1P5V - chains A and B; structure by X-ray diffraction, 1.70 A resolution.

Chain A:
Protein: Chaperone protein Caf1M
Source organism: Yersinia pestis
Notes: fragment: residues 24-258 of SWS P26926
Reference sequence: P26926 (CAF1M_YERPE); residues 1-235 here correspond to UniProt positions 24-258 (UniProt number = residue number + 23)
Chain sequence (235 residues; each row starts with the number of its first residue):
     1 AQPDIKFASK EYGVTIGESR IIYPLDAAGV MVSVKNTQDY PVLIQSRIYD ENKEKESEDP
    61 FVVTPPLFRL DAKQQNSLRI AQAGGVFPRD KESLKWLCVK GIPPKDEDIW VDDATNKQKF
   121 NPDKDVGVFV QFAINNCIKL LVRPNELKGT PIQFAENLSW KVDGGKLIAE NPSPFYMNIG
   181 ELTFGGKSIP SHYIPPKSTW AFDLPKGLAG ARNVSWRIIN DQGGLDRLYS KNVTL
Not modelled in the structure: 1-6, 50-58, 104-123, 206-212, 234-235
Disulfides: Cys-98/Cys-137
From the paper describing this entry:
  - conformationally variable residues (order/disorder transition): Pro-104 to Asp-123

Chain B:
Protein: F1 capsule antigen
Source organism: Yersinia pestis
Notes: fragment: residues 35-170 of SWS P26948
Reference sequence: P26948 (CAF1_YERPE); residues 14-149 here correspond to UniProt positions 35-170 (UniProt number = residue number + 21)
Chain sequence (147 residues; numbered 3 to 149; the number before each row is that of its first residue):
     3 ADLTSHHHHH HVEPARITLT YKEGAPITIM DNGNIDTELL VGTLTLGGYK TGTTSTSVNF
    63 TDAAGDPMYL TFTSQDGNNH QFTTKVIGKD SRDFDISPKV NGENLVGDDV VLATGSQDFF
   123 VRSIGSKGGK LAAGKYTDAV TVTVSNQ
Not modelled in the structure: 3-13
Differences from the reference sequence: expression tag (3-13)

How chain A and chain B interact:
Pairs across the interface (104):
  Phe-7(A) / Lys-24(B)
  Phe-7(A) / Glu-25(B)
  Phe-7(A) / Gly-26(B)
  Phe-7(A) / Ala-27(B)
  Ala-8(A) / Tyr-23(B)
  Ala-8(A) / Lys-24(B)
  Ala-8(A) / Glu-25(B)  hydrogen bond (backbone-backbone)
  Ser-9(A) / Tyr-23(B)
  Lys-10(A) / Leu-21(B)
  Lys-10(A) / Thr-22(B)
  Lys-10(A) / Tyr-23(B)  hydrogen bond (backbone-backbone)
  Glu-11(A) / Leu-21(B)
  Tyr-12(A) / Thr-20(B)
  Tyr-12(A) / Leu-21(B)  hydrogen bond (backbone-backbone)
  Gly-13(A) / Ile-19(B)
  Val-14(A) / Ala-17(B)
  Val-14(A) / Ile-19(B)  hydrogen bond (backbone-backbone)
  Thr-15(A) / Ala-17(B)
  Thr-15(A) / Arg-18(B)
  Ile-16(A) / Pro-16(B)
  Ile-16(A) / Ala-17(B)  hydrogen bond (backbone-backbone)
  Gly-17(A) / Val-14(B)
  Gly-17(A) / Pro-16(B)
  Glu-18(A) / Val-14(B)
  Glu-18(A) / Glu-15(B)
  Glu-18(A) / Pro-16(B)
  Glu-18(A) / Ala-17(B)
  Ser-19(A) / Glu-15(B)  hydrogen bond (backbone-backbone)
  Ser-19(A) / Ala-17(B)
  Arg-20(A) / Gln-149(B)  hydrogen bond (side chain-backbone)
  Trp-96(A) / Ser-147(B)
  Trp-96(A) / Asn-148(B)
  Lys-100(A) / Thr-143(B)  hydrogen bond
  Lys-124(A) / Thr-30(B)
  Lys-124(A) / Ile-31(B)  hydrogen bond (backbone-backbone)
  Lys-124(A) / Ala-135(B)
  Asp-125(A) / Ile-29(B)
  Asp-125(A) / Ala-135(B)
  Asp-125(A) / Gly-136(B)  hydrogen bond (backbone-backbone)
  Val-126(A) / Ile-29(B)  hydrogen bond (backbone-backbone)
  Val-126(A) / Ile-31(B)  hydrophobic
  Val-126(A) / Ile-37(B)  hydrophobic
  Val-126(A) / Gly-136(B)
  Val-126(A) / Tyr-138(B)  hydrophobic
  Gly-127(A) / Gly-136(B)  hydrogen bond (backbone-backbone)
  Gly-127(A) / Lys-137(B)
  Gly-127(A) / Tyr-138(B)  hydrogen bond (backbone-backbone)
  Val-128(A) / Ile-29(B)  hydrophobic
  Val-128(A) / Val-43(B)  hydrophobic
  Val-128(A) / Phe-74(B)  hydrophobic
  Val-128(A) / Tyr-138(B)
  Phe-129(A) / Lys-137(B)
  Phe-129(A) / Tyr-138(B)  hydrogen bond (backbone-backbone)
  Phe-129(A) / Thr-139(B)
  Phe-129(A) / Asp-140(B)  hydrogen bond (backbone-backbone)
  Val-130(A) / Tyr-23(B)  hydrophobic
  Val-130(A) / Phe-74(B)  hydrophobic
  Val-130(A) / Asp-140(B)
  Val-130(A) / Val-142(B)  hydrophobic
  Gln-131(A) / Asp-140(B)  hydrogen bond (backbone-backbone)
  Gln-131(A) / Ala-141(B)
  Gln-131(A) / Val-142(B)  hydrogen bond (backbone-backbone)
  Phe-132(A) / Leu-21(B)  hydrophobic
  Phe-132(A) / Tyr-23(B)  hydrophobic
  Phe-132(A) / Leu-46(B)  hydrophobic
  Phe-132(A) / Val-142(B)
  Phe-132(A) / Val-144(B)  hydrophobic
  Ala-133(A) / Val-142(B)  hydrogen bond (backbone-backbone)
  Ala-133(A) / Thr-143(B)
  Ala-133(A) / Val-144(B)  hydrogen bond (backbone-backbone)
  Ile-134(A) / Ile-19(B)
  Ile-134(A) / Leu-21(B)
  Ile-134(A) / Val-144(B)
  Asn-135(A) / Thr-143(B)
  Asn-135(A) / Val-144(B)  hydrogen bond (backbone-backbone)
  Asn-135(A) / Thr-145(B)  hydrogen bond
  Asn-135(A) / Val-146(B)  hydrogen bond (backbone-backbone)
  Asn-136(A) / Ala-17(B)  hydrogen bond (side chain-backbone)
  Asn-136(A) / Ile-19(B)
  Asn-136(A) / Asn-148(B)  hydrogen bond
  Cys-137(A) / Thr-145(B)
  Cys-137(A) / Val-146(B)  hydrogen bond (backbone-backbone)
  Cys-137(A) / Ser-147(B)
  Cys-137(A) / Asn-148(B)  hydrogen bond (backbone-side chain)
  Ile-138(A) / Ala-17(B)  hydrophobic
  Ile-138(A) / Asn-148(B)
  Lys-139(A) / Asn-148(B)
  Lys-139(A) / Gln-149(B)  hydrogen bond (side chain-backbone)
  Ile-179(A) / Gln-149(B)
  Gly-180(A) / Gly-54(B)
  Gly-180(A) / Gln-149(B)
  Ser-188(A) / Val-113(B)
  Pro-190(A) / Thr-56(B)
  Pro-190(A) / Asp-111(B)
  Pro-190(A) / Val-113(B)  hydrophobic
  Ser-191(A) / Thr-56(B)
  Ser-191(A) / Gln-149(B)  hydrogen bond
  Ile-219(A) / Lys-52(B)
  Ile-219(A) / Gln-149(B)
  Gln-222(A) / Val-14(B)
  Gln-222(A) / Glu-15(B)  hydrogen bond (backbone-backbone)
  Gly-223(A) / Lys-52(B)  hydrogen bond (backbone-side chain)
  Gly-224(A) / Lys-52(B)
  Leu-225(A) / Lys-52(B)
Interface residues without a listed pair, chain A (45 interface residues in all): Asn-178, Ile-189, His-192
Interface residues without a listed pair, chain B (44 interface residues in all): Thr-53, Phe-84, Val-112
Interface features reported in the paper:
  - specific contacts: Val-126(A)/Ile-29(B), Val-126(A)/Gly-136(B)
  - interface residues, chain A: Tyr-12(A), Val-14(A), Ile-16(A), Arg-20(A), Val-126(A), Val-128(A), Val-130(A), Phe-132(A), Ile-134(A), Lys-139(A)

Overview:
45 residues of chain A and 44 residues of chain B are in contact, with 30 hydrogen bonds. Polar contacts
include Arg-20(A)/Gln-149(B), Lys-100(A)/Thr-143(B) and Asn-135(A)/Thr-145(B). The authors report contacts
between Val-126(A) and Ile-29(B) and Val-126(A) and Gly-136(B). From the paper: interface residues Tyr-12(A),
Val-14(A) and Ile-16(A) among others; conformational variability at Pro-104(A).
Here chain A is Chaperone protein Caf1M and chain B is F1 capsule antigen, both from Yersinia pestis. Entry
1P5V (X-ray structure of the Caf1M:Caf1 chaperone:subunit preassembly complex) was determined by X-ray
diffraction, deposited together with 1P5U.
